3K0S - chains A and F of the 4 polymer chains in the assembly; structure by X-ray diffraction, 2.20 A resolution.

Chain A:
Protein: DNA mismatch repair protein mutS
Organism: Escherichia coli
UniProt: P23909 (MUTS_ECOLI); numbering as in UniProt (aligned over 2-800)
Amino-acid sequence (799 residues; each row starts with the number of its first residue):
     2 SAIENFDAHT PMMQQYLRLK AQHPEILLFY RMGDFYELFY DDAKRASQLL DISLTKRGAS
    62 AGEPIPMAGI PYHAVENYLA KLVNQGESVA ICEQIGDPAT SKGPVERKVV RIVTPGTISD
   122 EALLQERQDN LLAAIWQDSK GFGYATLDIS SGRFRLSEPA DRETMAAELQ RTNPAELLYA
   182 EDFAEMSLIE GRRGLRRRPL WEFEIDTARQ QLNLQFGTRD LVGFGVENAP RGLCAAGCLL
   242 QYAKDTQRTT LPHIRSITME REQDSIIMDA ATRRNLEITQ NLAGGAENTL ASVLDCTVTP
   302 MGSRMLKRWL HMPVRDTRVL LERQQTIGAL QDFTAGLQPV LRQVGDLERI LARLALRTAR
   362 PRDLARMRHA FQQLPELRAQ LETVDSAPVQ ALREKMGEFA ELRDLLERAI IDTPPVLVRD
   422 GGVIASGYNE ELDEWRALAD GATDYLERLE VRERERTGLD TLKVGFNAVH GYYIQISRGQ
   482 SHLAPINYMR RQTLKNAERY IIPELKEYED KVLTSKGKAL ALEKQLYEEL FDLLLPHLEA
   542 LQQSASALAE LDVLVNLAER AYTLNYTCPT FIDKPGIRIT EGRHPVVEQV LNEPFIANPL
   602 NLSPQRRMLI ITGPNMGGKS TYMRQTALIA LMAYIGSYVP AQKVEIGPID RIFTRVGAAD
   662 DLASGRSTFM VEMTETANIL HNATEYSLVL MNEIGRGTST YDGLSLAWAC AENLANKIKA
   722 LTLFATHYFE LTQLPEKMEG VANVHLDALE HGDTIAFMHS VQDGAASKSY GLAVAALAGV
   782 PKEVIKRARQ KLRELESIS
Not modelled in the structure: 658-669
Differences from the reference sequence: engineered mutation Asn693 (Asp in P23909)
Curated features (UniProtKB/Swiss-Prot):
  - binding site (ATP): Gly614 to Ser621
Small-molecule neighbours: ADP (adenosine-5'-diphosphate): Val588, Leu592, Pro595, Phe596, Ile597, Asn599, Pro615, Asn616, Met617, Gly618, Gly619, Lys620, Ser621, Thr622, His760
Reported in the primary citation:
  - conformationally variable residues (side-chain flip): Asn616, Ser621, His728
  - contacts within the chain: Asn616-His728 (hydrogen bond)

Chain F:
Molecule: 30-nt DNA strand
Sequence (30 nucleotides; each row starts with the number of its first residue):
     1 ATAGGACGCT GACACTGGTG CTTGGCAGCT
Not modelled in the structure: 1-13

Interface between chain A and chain F:
Residue-residue contacts (28):
  Phe36(A) - DT22(F)  stacking on the base
  Phe36(A) - DT23(F)  base contact
  Glu38(A) - DT22(F)  hydrogen bond to the base
  Ile53(A) - DT23(F)  phosphate contact
  Ser54(A) - DT22(F)  phosphate contact
  Ser54(A) - DT23(F)  hydrogen bond to the phosphate
  Thr56(A) - DC21(F)  sugar contact
  Thr56(A) - DT22(F)  sugar contact
  Arg58(A) - DG20(F)  base contact
  Met68(A) - DC21(F)  base contact
  Met68(A) - DT22(F)  base contact
  Ala69(A) - DT22(F)  base contact
  Gly70(A) - DT22(F)  hydrogen bond to the base
  Gly70(A) - DT23(F)  sugar contact
  Pro72(A) - DT23(F)  sugar contact
  Pro72(A) - DG24(F)  sugar contact
  His74(A) - DG24(F)  sugar contact
  Ala75(A) - DG24(F)  sugar contact
  Tyr79(A) - DT23(F)  hydrogen bond to the phosphate
  Tyr79(A) - DG24(F)  hydrogen bond to the phosphate
  Asn468(A) - DA27(F)  phosphate contact
  Asn468(A) - DG28(F)  hydrogen bond to the phosphate
  Gln493(A) - DG28(F)  hydrogen bond to the phosphate
  Leu495(A) - DG28(F)  phosphate contact
  Leu495(A) - DC29(F)  phosphate contact
  Lys496(A) - DC29(F)  hydrogen bond to the phosphate
  Lys496(A) - DT30(F)  salt bridge to the phosphate
  Arg500(A) - DG28(F)  salt bridge to the phosphate
Other interface residues (no listed pair), chain A (20 interface residues in all): Lys57, Ile71
Other interface residues (no listed pair), chain F (10 interface residues in all): DG25

Overview:
Chain A and chain F form an interface of 20 and 10 residues respectively, with 8 hydrogen bonds, 2 salt
bridges and 1 aromatic stacking contact. Among the polar pairs are Glu38(A)-DT22(F), Gly70(A)-DT22(F) and
Ser54(A)-DT23(F). From the paper: conformational variability at Asn616(A), Ser621(A) and His728(A); contacts
within the chain involving Asn616(A) and His728(A).
Chain A is DNA mismatch repair protein mutS (Escherichia coli) and chain F is a 30-nt DNA strand; the
structure, Crystal structure of E.coli DNA mismatch repair protein MutS, D693N mutant, in complex with GT
mismatched ..., was determined by X-ray diffraction together with 2WTU from the same study.
